Entry 6N93 (X-ray diffraction, 1.70 A resolution); this record covers chains A and B of the 6 polymer chains in the assembly.

[Chain A (and B)]
Protein: Methylmalonyl-CoA decarboxylase
From: Escherichia coli (strain K12)
Notes: EC 4.1.1.-; chain B of this document is another copy of the same molecule, construct and numbering; everything in this record applies to it too
UniProt: P52045 (SCPB_ECOLI); residues 1-261 here = UniProt positions 1-261
Sequence (261 residues; numbered 1 to 261; the number before each row is that of its first residue):
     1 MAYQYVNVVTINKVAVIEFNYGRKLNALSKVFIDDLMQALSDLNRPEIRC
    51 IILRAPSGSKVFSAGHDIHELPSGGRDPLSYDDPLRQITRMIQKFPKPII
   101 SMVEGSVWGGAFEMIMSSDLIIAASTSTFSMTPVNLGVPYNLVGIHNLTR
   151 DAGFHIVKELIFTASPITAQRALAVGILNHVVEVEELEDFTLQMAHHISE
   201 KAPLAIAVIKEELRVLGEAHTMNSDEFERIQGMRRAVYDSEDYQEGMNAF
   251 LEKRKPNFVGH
Disordered / not traced: 1
Sequence notes: engineered mutation A2 (Ser in P52045)
UniProt features mapped onto this chain:
  - binding site (substrate): A64 to I68, G110, T132, K253
Bound ions: Ni2+: H220 (together with imidazole) (shared with H220(B) of chain B; 1 residue of chain C)
Ligand contacts: KGA ([1-[2-[3-[[(2R)-4-[[[(2R,3S,4R,5R)-5-(6-aminopurin-9-yl)-4-oxidanyl-3-phosphonooxy-oxolan-2-yl]methoxy-oxidanyl-phosphoryl]oxy-oxidanyl-phosphoryl]oxy-3,3-dimethyl-2-oxidanyl-butanoyl]amino]propanoylamino]ethoxy]-1-oxidanylidene-propan-2-ylidene]-bis(oxidanidyl)azanium): K24, L25, A27, K60, V61, A64, G65, H66, D67, I68, H69, W108, G109, T132, L136, F250, K253

[How chain A and chain B interact]
Contacting residue pairs (83; chain A residue first):
  R49(A) with F258(B), hydrogen bond (side chain-backbone); V259(B)
  P98(A) with F162(B), hydrophobic
  I115(A) with H155(B)
  M116(A) with H155(B), hydrogen bond (backbone-side chain)
  S118(A) with H155(B), hydrogen bond (backbone-side chain)
  D119(A) with H155(B), hydrogen bond (backbone-side chain); K158(B), salt bridge; F162(B)
  L120(A) with E159(B)
  I121(A) with H155(B)
  R150(A) with G153(B); F154(B), hydrogen bond (backbone-backbone)
  D151(A) with G153(B); F154(B), hydrogen bond (side chain-backbone); H155(B), salt bridge
  I177(A) with H155(B), hydrogen bond (backbone-side chain)
  N179(A) with H155(B), hydrogen bond (side chain-backbone); I156(B); E159(B), hydrogen bond; R171(B), hydrogen bond (backbone-side chain)
  H180(A) with E159(B), salt bridge; R171(B)
  M194(A) with E159(B); T163(B)
  H197(A) with T163(B), hydrogen bond (side chain-backbone); S165(B), hydrogen bond
  I198(A) with F162(B); T163(B)
  E200(A) with F258(B)
  K201(A) with V134(B); N135(B), hydrogen bond; F162(B); T163(B); F258(B)
  A202(A) with V134(B), hydrogen bond (backbone-backbone); G137(B); F258(B)
  P203(A) with D242(B); F258(B); G260(B)
  L204(A) with V237(B); S240(B); G260(B); H261(B)
  A205(A) with G137(B); V138(B)
  I206(A) with V134(B), hydrophobic; F162(B)
  V208(A) with P139(B), hydrophobic; M233(B), hydrophobic; R234(B); V237(B), hydrophobic
  I209(A) with Y140(B), hydrophobic; I145(B), hydrophobic; I161(B), hydrophobic
  K210(A) with F162(B)
  E211(A) with R229(B), salt bridge; I230(B); M233(B)
  E212(A) with Y140(B); N141(B); L142(B), hydrogen bond (side chain-backbone); I145(B); I230(B); R234(B), salt bridge
  L213(A) with I145(B), hydrophobic; T149(B); F154(B); K158(B)
  R214(A) with R229(B)
  V215(A) with M222(B), hydrophobic; E226(B); R229(B); I230(B), hydrophobic
  L216(A) with L142(B); H146(B)
  G217(A) with F154(B)
  A219(A) with H220(B); T221(B), hydrogen bond (backbone-backbone); M222(B), hydrophobic
  H220(A) with H220(B), hydrogen bond
  T221(A) with T221(B), hydrogen bond
Interface residues without a listed pair, chain A (39 interface residues in all): P46, L178, A207
Interface residues without a listed pair, chain B (40 interface residues in all): P133, A164, A219

[Summary]
The interface between chain A and chain B involves 39 residues on one side and 40 on the other; the contacts
include 18 hydrogen bonds and 5 salt bridges. Polar contacts include D119(A)-K158(B), D151(A)-H155(B) and
H180(A)-E159(B). Ligands of chain A: compound KGA.
Both chains are Methylmalonyl-CoA decarboxylase (Escherichia coli (strain K12)). Entry 6N93 (Methylmalonyl-CoA
decarboxylase in complex with 2-nitronate-propionyl-oxa(dethia)-CoA) was determined by X-ray diffraction (same
publication as 6N92, 6N94, 6N95, 6N96 and 6N97).
